8HHA - chains C and F of the 7 polymer chains in the assembly; structure by electron microscopy, 3.40 A resolution.

Chain C:
Name: ATP synthase subunit alpha
From: Bacillus sp. PS3
Notes: EC 7.1.2.2
UniProtKB: A0A0M3VGF9 (A0A0M3VGF9_BACP3); residues 2-502 here = UniProt positions 2-502
Sequence (501 residues; each row starts with the number of its first residue):
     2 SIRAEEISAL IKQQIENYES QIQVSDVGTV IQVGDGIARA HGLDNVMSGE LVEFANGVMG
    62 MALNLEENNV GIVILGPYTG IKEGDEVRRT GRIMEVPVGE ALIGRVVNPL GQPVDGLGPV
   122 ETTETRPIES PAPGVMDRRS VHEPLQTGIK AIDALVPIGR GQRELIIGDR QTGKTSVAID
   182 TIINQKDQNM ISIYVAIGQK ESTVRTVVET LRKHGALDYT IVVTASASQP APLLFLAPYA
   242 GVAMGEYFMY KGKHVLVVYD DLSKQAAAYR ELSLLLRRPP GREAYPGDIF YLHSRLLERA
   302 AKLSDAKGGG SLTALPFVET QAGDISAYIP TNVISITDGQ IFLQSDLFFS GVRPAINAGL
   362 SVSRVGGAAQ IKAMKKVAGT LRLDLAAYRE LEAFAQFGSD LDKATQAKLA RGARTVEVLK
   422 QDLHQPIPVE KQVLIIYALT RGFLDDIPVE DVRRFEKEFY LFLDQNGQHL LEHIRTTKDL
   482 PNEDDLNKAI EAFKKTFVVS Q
Unresolved in the structure: 2-23, 502
Sequence notes: conflict Pro132 (Arg in A0A0M3VGF9), Ser193 (Cys in A0A0M3VGF9), Phe463 (Trp in A0A0M3VGF9)
Bound ions: Mg2+: Thr176 (together with ATP)
Residues lining bound ligands: ATP (adenosine-5'-triphosphate): Asp170, Arg171, Gln172, Thr173, Gly174, Lys175, Thr176, Ser177, Glu320, Phe349, Arg354, Pro355, Gln422, Asp423, Leu424

Chain F:
Name: ATP synthase subunit beta
From: Bacillus sp. PS3
Notes: EC 7.1.2.2
UniProtKB: A0A0M4U1P9 (A0A0M4U1P9_BACP3); residues 1-473 here = UniProt positions 1-473
Sequence (484 residues; numbered -10 to 473; the number before each row is that of its first residue; numbers below 1 keep their minus sign (Met-10 is residue -10)):
   -10 MHHHHHHHHH HMTRGRVIQV MGPVVDVKFE NGHLPAIYNA LKIQHKARNE NEVDIDLTLE
    50 VALHLGDDTV RTIAMASTDG LIRGMEVIDT GAPISVPVGE VTLGRVFNVL GEPIDLEGDI
   110 PADARRDPIH RPAPKFEELA TEVEILETGI KVVDLLAPYI KGGKIGLFGG AGVGKTVLIQ
   170 ELIHNIAQEH GGISVFAGVG ERTREGNDLY HEMKDSGVIS KTAMVFGQMN EPPGARMRVA
   230 LTGLTMAEYF RDEQGQDVLL FIDNIFRFTQ AGSEVSALLG RMPSAVGYQP TLATEMGQLQ
   290 ERITSTAKGS ITSIQAIYVP ADDYTDPAPA TTFSHLDATT NLERKLAEMG IYPAVDPLAS
   350 TSRALAPEIV GEEHYQVARK VQQTLQRYKE LQDIIAILGM DELSDEDKLV VHRARRIQFF
   410 LSQNFHVAEQ FTGQPGSYVP VKETVRGFKE ILEGKYDHLP EDAFRLVGRI EEVVEKAKAM
   470 GVEV
Unresolved in the structure: -10 to 0, 472-473
Sequence notes: initiating methionine (-10); expression tag (-9 to 0)
Bound ions: Mg2+: Thr165, Glu190, Glu194 (together with ATP)
Residues lining bound ligands:
  - ATP (adenosine-5'-triphosphate), molecule 1: Gly159, Ala160, Gly161, Val162, Gly163, Lys164, Thr165, Val166, Glu190, Arg191, Glu194, Tyr307, Tyr341, Pro342, Phe414, Ala417, Phe420
  - ATP, molecule 2: Ser351, Tyr364, Arg368

Chain C / chain F interface:
Pairs across the interface - 59 pairs, chain C then chain F:
  Ile32(C) with Gly55(F)
  Gln33(C) with His53(F); Leu54(F), hydrogen bond (side chain-backbone)
  Val34(C) with Ile26(F), hydrophobic; Leu52(F); His53(F), hydrogen bond (backbone-backbone)
  Gly35(C) with Leu52(F)
  Asp36(C) with Leu52(F); Arg270(F), salt bridge
  Tyr79(C) with Tyr27(F)
  Thr80(C) with Tyr27(F)
  Lys83(C) with Leu23(F), hydrogen bond (side chain-backbone); Ala25(F); His53(F)
  Glu84(C) with Leu23(F); His53(F), hydrogen bond (backbone-side chain); Gly55(F); Asp56(F), hydrogen bond (side chain-backbone); Asp57(F), hydrogen bond (side chain-backbone)
  Val115(C) with Phe125(F); Glu126(F)
  Asp116(C) with Phe125(F)
  Arg171(C) with Phe322(F); Thr328(F); Ala348(F); Thr350(F), hydrogen bond
  Gln172(C) with Thr350(F)
  Lys201(C) with Glu290(F); Asp326(F), salt bridge
  Glu202(C) with Phe125(F); Leu128(F)
  Ser203(C) with Leu128(F)
  Arg206(C) with Phe125(F)
  Thr207(C) with Thr130(F), hydrogen bond
  Glu210(C) with Thr130(F)
  Ala228(C) with Glu290(F); His324(F)
  Ser229(C) with Glu290(F)
  Lys265(C) with Ser323(F)
  Arg271(C) with Ser273(F); Ala274(F)
  Glu272(C) with Pro279(F); Thr280(F); Thr283(F), hydrogen bond
  Leu275(C) with Met271(F), hydrophobic; Ser273(F); Pro279(F), hydrophobic
  Leu276(C) with Thr280(F)
  Arg278(C) with Gly269(F), hydrogen bond (side chain-backbone); Met271(F)
  Arg279(C) with Met271(F)
  Ala285(C) with Ala274(F)
  Phe350(C) with Leu347(F); Gln372(F)
  Ser351(C) with Gln372(F), hydrogen bond (backbone-side chain)
  Arg354(C) with Arg368(F)
  Gln397(C) with Ile383(F)
  Phe398(C) with Leu387(F), hydrophobic; Glu391(F)
Other interface residues (no listed pair), chain C (44 interface residues in all): Ile82, Val205, Ala232, Pro281, Glu284, Gln322, Ala323, Asp347, Phe349, Gly352
Other interface residues (no listed pair), chain F (51 interface residues in all): Pro24, Ala122, Lys153, Pro272, Leu281, Ala282, Gly286, Gln287, Thr293, Thr314, Ala319, Leu325, Arg352, Gln371, Gln375

Overview:
Chain C and chain F form an interface of 44 and 51 residues respectively; the contacts include 11 hydrogen
bonds and 2 salt bridges. Polar contacts include Asp36(C)-Arg270(F), Lys201(C)-Asp326(F) and
Gln33(C)-Leu54(F). One ATP molecule is bound between chain C and chain F.
Chain C is ATP synthase subunit alpha and chain F is ATP synthase subunit beta, both from Bacillus sp. PS3;
the structure, F1 domain of FoF1-ATPase from Bacillus PS3,120 degrees,lowATP, was determined by electron
microscopy together with 8HH1, 8HH2, 8HH3, 8HH4, 8HH5, 8HH6 and 5 further entries from the same study.
